Entry 5LJ3 (electron microscopy, 3.80 A resolution); this record covers chains I and A of the 38 polymer chains in the assembly.

== Chain I ==
Molecule: Intron of UBC4 pre-mRNA
From: Saccharomyces cerevisiae
Sequence (76 nucleotides; numbered 1 to 76; the number before each row is that of its first residue):
     1 GUAUGUCUAA AGUUAUGGCC ACGUUUCAAA UGCGUGCUUU UUUUUUAAAA CUUAUGCUCU
    61 UAUUUACUAA CAAAAU
Not modelled in the structure: 11-53
From the paper describing this entry:
  - contacts within the chain: U68-A70 (hydrogen bond)

== Chain A ==
Protein: Pre-mRNA-splicing factor 8
From: Saccharomyces cerevisiae
UniProtKB: P33334 (PRP8_YEAST); residue numbers follow UniProt; this construct covers 1-2413
Chain sequence (2413 residues; row label = number of the first residue in the row):
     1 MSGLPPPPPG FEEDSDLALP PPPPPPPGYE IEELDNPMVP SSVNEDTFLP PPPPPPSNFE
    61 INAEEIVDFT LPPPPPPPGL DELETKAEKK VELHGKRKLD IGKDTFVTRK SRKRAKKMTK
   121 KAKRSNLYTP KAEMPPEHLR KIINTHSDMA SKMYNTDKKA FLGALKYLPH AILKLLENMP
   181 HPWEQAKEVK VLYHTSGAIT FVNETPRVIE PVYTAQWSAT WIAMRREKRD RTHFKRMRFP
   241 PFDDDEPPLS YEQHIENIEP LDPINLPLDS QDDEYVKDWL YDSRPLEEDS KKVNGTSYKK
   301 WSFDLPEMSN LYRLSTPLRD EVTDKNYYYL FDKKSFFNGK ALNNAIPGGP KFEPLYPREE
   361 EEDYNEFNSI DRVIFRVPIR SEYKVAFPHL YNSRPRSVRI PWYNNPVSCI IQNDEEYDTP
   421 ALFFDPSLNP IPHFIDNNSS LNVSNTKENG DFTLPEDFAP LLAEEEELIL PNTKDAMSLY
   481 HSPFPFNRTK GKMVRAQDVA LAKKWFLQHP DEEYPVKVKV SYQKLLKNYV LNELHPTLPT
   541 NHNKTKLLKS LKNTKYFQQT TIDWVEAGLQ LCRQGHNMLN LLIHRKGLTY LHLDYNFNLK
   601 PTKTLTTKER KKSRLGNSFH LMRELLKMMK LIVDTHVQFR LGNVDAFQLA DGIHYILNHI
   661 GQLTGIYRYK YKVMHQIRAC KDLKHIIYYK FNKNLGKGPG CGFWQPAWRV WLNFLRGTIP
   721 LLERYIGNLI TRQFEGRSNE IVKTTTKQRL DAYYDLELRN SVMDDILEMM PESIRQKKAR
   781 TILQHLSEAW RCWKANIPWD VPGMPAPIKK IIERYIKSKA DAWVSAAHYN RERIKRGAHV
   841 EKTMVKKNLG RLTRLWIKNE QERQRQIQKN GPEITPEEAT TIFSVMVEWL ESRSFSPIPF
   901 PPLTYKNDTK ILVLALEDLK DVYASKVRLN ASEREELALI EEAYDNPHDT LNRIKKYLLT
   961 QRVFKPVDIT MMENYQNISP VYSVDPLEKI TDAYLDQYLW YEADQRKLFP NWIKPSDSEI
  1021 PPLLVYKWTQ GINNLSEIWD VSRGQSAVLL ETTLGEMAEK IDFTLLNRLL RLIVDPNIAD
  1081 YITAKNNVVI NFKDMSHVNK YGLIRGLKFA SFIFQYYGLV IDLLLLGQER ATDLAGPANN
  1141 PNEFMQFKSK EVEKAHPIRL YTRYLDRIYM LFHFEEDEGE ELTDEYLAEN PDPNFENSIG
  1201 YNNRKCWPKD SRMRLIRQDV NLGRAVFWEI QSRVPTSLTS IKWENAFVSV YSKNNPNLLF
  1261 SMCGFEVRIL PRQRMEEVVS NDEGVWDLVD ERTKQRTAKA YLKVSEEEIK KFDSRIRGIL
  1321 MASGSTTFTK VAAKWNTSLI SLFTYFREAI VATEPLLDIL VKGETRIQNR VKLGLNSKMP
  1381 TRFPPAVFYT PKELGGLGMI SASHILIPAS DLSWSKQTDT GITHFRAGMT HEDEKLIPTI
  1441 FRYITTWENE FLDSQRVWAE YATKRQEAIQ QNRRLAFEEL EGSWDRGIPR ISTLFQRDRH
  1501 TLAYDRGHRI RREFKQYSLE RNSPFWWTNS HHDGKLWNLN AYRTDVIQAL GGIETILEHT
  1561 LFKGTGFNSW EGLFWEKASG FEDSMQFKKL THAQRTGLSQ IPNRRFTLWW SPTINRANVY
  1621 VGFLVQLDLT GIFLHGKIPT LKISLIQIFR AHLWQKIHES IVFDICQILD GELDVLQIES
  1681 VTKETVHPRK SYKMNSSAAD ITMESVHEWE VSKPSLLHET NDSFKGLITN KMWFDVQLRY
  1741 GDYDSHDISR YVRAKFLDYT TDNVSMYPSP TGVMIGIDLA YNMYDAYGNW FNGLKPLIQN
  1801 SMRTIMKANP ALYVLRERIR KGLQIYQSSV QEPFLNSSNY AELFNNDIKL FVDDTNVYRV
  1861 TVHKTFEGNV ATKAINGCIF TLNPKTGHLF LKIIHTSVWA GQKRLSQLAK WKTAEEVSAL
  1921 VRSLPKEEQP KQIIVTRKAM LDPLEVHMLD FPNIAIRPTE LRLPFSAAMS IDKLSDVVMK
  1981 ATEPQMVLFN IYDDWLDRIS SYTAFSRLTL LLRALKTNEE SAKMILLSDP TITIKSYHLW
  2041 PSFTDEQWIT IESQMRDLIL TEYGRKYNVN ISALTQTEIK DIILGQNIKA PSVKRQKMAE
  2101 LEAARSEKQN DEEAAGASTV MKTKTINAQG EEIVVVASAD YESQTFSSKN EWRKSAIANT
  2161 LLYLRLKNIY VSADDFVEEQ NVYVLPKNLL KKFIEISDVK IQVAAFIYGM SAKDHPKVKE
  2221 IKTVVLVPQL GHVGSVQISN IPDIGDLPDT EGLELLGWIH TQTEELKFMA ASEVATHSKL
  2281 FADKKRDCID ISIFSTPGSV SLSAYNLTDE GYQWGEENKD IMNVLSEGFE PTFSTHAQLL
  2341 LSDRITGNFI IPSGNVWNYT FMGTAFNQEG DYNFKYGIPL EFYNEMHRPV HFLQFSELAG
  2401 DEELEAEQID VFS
Not modelled in the structure: 1-127, 429-455, 1828-1836, 2086-2413
Curated features (UniProtKB/Swiss-Prot):
  - region: Met1585 to Leu1598 (Important for branch point selection)
  - mutagenesis: His1658 (H1658S: No effect on viability), Glu1684 (E1684Q: No effect on viability), His1687 (H1687S: No effect on viability), Asp1700 (D1700N: No effect on viability), Asp1735 (D1735N: No effect on viability), Asp1853 (D1853A: Alters protein folding. Severely impaired growth. Strongly reduced growth at 35 degrees Celsius; when associated with A-1854; D1853N: Reduced growth at 30 degrees Celsius ...), Asp1854 (D1854A: Reduced growth at 30 degrees Celsius. Strongly reduced growth at 16 degrees Celsius. Strongly reduced growth at 35 degrees Celsius; when associated with A-1853 ...), Thr1855 (T1855A: Reduced growth at 30 degrees Celsius. Strongly reduced growth at 16 degrees Celsius), Thr1936 (T1936A: Reduced growth at 30 degrees Celsius. Strongly reduced growth at 16 degrees Celsius), Arg1937 (R1937K: Severely impaired growth. Reduced growth at 30 degrees Celsius. Strongly reduced growth at 16 degrees Celsius)
From the paper describing this entry:
  - binding site for Exon 1 (5' exon) of UBC4 pre-mRNA: Tyr671, Tyr1620

== How chain I and chain A interact ==
Residue-residue contacts - 40 pairs, chain I then chain A:
  U2(I) - Thr607(A)  sugar contact
  U2(I) - Arg610(A)  salt bridge to the phosphate
  U2(I) - Lys611(A)  salt bridge to the phosphate
  A3(I) - Thr607(A)  hydrogen bond to the phosphate
  A3(I) - Lys611(A)  hydrogen bond to the phosphate
  U4(I) - Thr607(A)  phosphate contact
  U4(I) - Lys608(A)  phosphate contact
  U4(I) - Lys611(A)  salt bridge to the phosphate
  G5(I) - Lys608(A)  salt bridge to the phosphate
  C59(I) - Leu1905(A)  phosphate contact
  U60(I) - Ser1906(A)  hydrogen bond to the phosphate
  U61(I) - Arg1904(A)  base contact
  U61(I) - Ser1906(A)  phosphate contact
  U61(I) - Gln1907(A)  sugar contact
  A62(I) - Tyr1813(A)  base contact
  A62(I) - Val1814(A)  sugar contact
  A62(I) - Glu1817(A)  sugar contact
  A62(I) - Lys1821(A)  sugar contact
  A62(I) - Gln1907(A)  hydrogen bond to the phosphate
  U63(I) - Arg1650(A)  hydrogen bond to the phosphate
  U63(I) - Arg1818(A)  salt bridge to the phosphate
  U64(I) - Gln1647(A)  hydrogen bond to the phosphate
  U64(I) - Arg1650(A)  salt bridge to the phosphate
  C71(I) - Ser1325(A)  base contact
  A72(I) - Ser1325(A)  hydrogen bond to the base
  A73(I) - Ala1322(A)  phosphate contact
  A74(I) - Val927(A)  base contact
  A74(I) - Lys1330(A)  base contact
  A74(I) - Lys1334(A)  hydrogen bond to the sugar
  A74(I) - Arg1521(A)  phosphate contact
  A74(I) - Arg1595(A)  base contact
  A75(I) - Ser925(A)  base contact
  A75(I) - Lys926(A)  phosphate contact
  A75(I) - Arg1521(A)  phosphate contact
  A75(I) - Arg1595(A)  hydrogen bond to the base
  U76(I) - Ser925(A)  hydrogen bond to the phosphate
  U76(I) - Asn1522(A)  phosphate contact
  U76(I) - Ser1523(A)  phosphate contact
  U76(I) - Pro1524(A)  phosphate contact
  U76(I) - Phe1525(A)  phosphate contact
Also at the interface, not in a pair above, chain A (31 interface residues in all): Thr606, Thr1596, Ala1939

== Summary ==
16 residues of chain I face 31 of chain A across their interface, with 10 hydrogen bonds and 6 salt bridges.
Among the polar pairs are A72(I)-Ser1325(A), A75(I)-Arg1595(A) and A74(I)-Lys1334(A). From the paper: a
binding site for Exon 1 (5' exon) of UBC4 pre-mRNA at Tyr671(A) and Tyr1620(A); contacts within the chain
involving A70(I) and U68(I).
Chain I is Intron of UBC4 pre-mRNA and chain A is Pre-mRNA-splicing factor 8, both from Saccharomyces
cerevisiae; the structure, Structure of the core of the yeast spliceosome immediately after branching, was
determined by electron microscopy (same publication as 5LJ5).
